1CI6 - chains A and B; structure by X-ray diffraction, 2.60 A resolution.

== Chain A ==
Protein: Transcription factor atf-4
Organism: Homo sapiens
UniProtKB: P18848 (ATF4_HUMAN); residues 280-341 here = UniProt positions 280-341
Chain sequence (63 residues; numbered 279 to 341; the number before each row is that of its first residue):
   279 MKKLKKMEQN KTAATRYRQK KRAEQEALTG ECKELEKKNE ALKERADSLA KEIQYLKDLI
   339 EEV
Not modelled in the structure: 279-285
Covalently attached groups: beta-mercaptoethanol (BME) linked to C310
Sequence notes: initiating methionine (279)
UniProt features mapped onto this chain:
  - region: K280 to R300 (Basic motif), A305 to V341 (Interaction with GABBR1), L306 to L334 (Leucine-zipper)
  - modified residue: K311 (N6-acetyllysine)
  - mutagenesis: K311 (K311R: Decreased acetylation without affecting ubiquitination by SCF(BTRC))

== Chain B ==
Protein: Transcription factor C/ebp beta
Organism: Mus musculus
UniProtKB: P28033 (CEBPB_MOUSE); residue numbers follow UniProt; this construct covers 223-285
Chain sequence (63 residues; each row starts with the number of its first residue):
   223 MEYKMRRERN NIAVRKSRDK AKMRNLETQH KVLELTAENE RLQKKVEQLS RELSTLRNLF
   283 KQL
Not modelled in the structure: 223-238
UniProt features mapped onto this chain:
  - region: K226 to R246 (Basic motif), L248 to L255 (Leucine-zipper)
  - modified residue (Phosphoserine): S239, S276
  - cross-link: K283 (Glycyl lysine isopeptide (Lys-Gly) (interchain with G-Cter in SUMO2))
  - mutagenesis: S276 (S276A: Reduces phosphorylation in response to calcium)

== Chain A / chain B interface ==
Pairs across the interface - 44 pairs, chain A then chain B:
  Q303(A) - N247(B)
  Q303(A) - T250(B)
  L306(A) - N247(B)
  L306(A) - T250(B)
  L306(A) - Q251(B)
  E309(A) - V254(B)
  C310(A) - K253(B)
  C310(A) - V254(B)  hydrophobic
  C310(A) - L257(B)
  L313(A) - V254(B)
  L313(A) - L257(B)  hydrophobic
  L313(A) - T258(B)
  L313(A) - N261(B)
  E314(A) - K253(B)  salt bridge
  K316(A) - N261(B)
  N317(A) - L257(B)  hydrogen bond (side chain-backbone)
  N317(A) - E260(B)
  N317(A) - N261(B)  hydrogen bond
  N317(A) - L264(B)
  L320(A) - N261(B)
  L320(A) - L264(B)  hydrophobic
  L320(A) - V268(B)
  K321(A) - E260(B)  salt bridge
  K321(A) - L264(B)
  R323(A) - V268(B)
  R323(A) - S272(B)
  A324(A) - V268(B)
  A324(A) - L271(B)
  L327(A) - V268(B)
  L327(A) - S272(B)
  L327(A) - L275(B)  hydrophobic
  E330(A) - L275(B)
  E330(A) - R279(B)  salt bridge
  I331(A) - L271(B)
  I331(A) - E274(B)
  I331(A) - L275(B)  hydrophobic
  I331(A) - L278(B)
  L334(A) - L275(B)  hydrophobic
  L334(A) - L278(B)  hydrophobic
  L334(A) - F282(B)  hydrophobic
  K335(A) - E274(B)  salt bridge
  L337(A) - F282(B)  hydrophobic
  I338(A) - L281(B)  hydrophobic
  I338(A) - F282(B)  hydrophobic
Interface residues without a listed pair, chain A (20 interface residues in all): T307
Interface residues without a listed pair, chain B (21 interface residues in all): R246, Q265

== In short ==
Chain A and chain B form an interface of 20 and 21 residues respectively, with 2 hydrogen bonds and 4 salt
bridges. Among the polar pairs are E314(A)-K253(B), K321(A)-E260(B) and E330(A)-R279(B).
Here chain A is Transcription factor atf-4 (Homo sapiens) and chain B is Transcription factor C/ebp beta (Mus
musculus). Entry 1CI6 (Transcription factor ATF4-C/ebp beta bzip heterodimer) was determined by X-ray
diffraction.
